Entry 4RKG (X-ray diffraction, 2.50 A resolution); this record covers chains B and I of the 4 polymer chains in the assembly.

[Chain B]
Protein: E3 ubiquitin-protein ligase msl-2
From: Drosophila melanogaster
Notes: EC 6.3.2.-; fragment: CXC domain
UniProt: P50534 (MSL2_DROME); residues 520-570 here = UniProt positions 520-570
Chain sequence (52 residues; each row starts with the number of its first residue):
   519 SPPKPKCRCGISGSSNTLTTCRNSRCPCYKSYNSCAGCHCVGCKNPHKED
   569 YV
Not modelled in the structure: 519-521, 568-570
Sequence notes: expression tag (519); engineered mutation Gly560 (Cys in P50534)
UniProt features mapped onto this chain:
  - binding site (Zn(2+)): Cys525, Cys527, Cys539, Cys544, Cys546, Cys553, Cys556, Cys558, Cys561
  - mutagenesis: Arg526 (R526A: Reduced DNA-binding. Abolished DNA-binding; when associated with A-543), Asn534 (N534A: Reduced DNA-binding), Thr537 (T537D: Reduced DNA-binding), Arg543 (R543A: Abolished DNA-binding. Abolished DNA-binding; when associated with A-526)
Bound ions: Zn2+ site 1: Cys525, Cys527, Cys539, Cys544; Zn2+ site 2: Cys525, Cys546, Cys553, Cys556; Zn2+ site 3: Cys539, Cys553, Cys558, Cys561
Reported in the primary citation:
  - binding site for the 12-nt DNA strand (chain I): Arg526
  - mutagenesis - R526A, N534A, R543A: decreased localization
  - mutagenesis - R543A: abolished binding to DNA
  - mutagenesis - R526A, N534A (3.1-fold), T537D (12.5-fold): decreased binding to DNA

[Chain I]
Molecule: 12-nt DNA strand
Sequence (12 nucleotides; each row starts with the number of its first residue):
     1 GCGCGCGCGCGC

[Chain B / chain I interface]
Pairs across the interface (11):
  Cys525(B) with DC10(I), phosphate contact
  Arg526(B) with DC10(I), hydrogen bond to the phosphate; DG11(I), hydrogen bond to the base; DC12(I), base contact
  Cys527(B) with DG9(I), phosphate contact
  Gly528(B) with DG9(I), hydrogen bond to the phosphate
  Ser533(B) with DC8(I), phosphate contact
  Asn534(B) with DC8(I), hydrogen bond to the phosphate
  Arg543(B) with DG7(I), base contact; DG9(I), sugar contact
  Pro545(B) with DC10(I), phosphate contact
Interface residues without a listed pair, chain B (11 interface residues in all): Lys524, Ser532, Thr537

[Summary]
11 residues of chain B and 6 residues of chain I are in contact, with 4 hydrogen bonds. Polar contacts include
Arg526(B)-DG11(I), Arg526(B)-DC10(I) and Gly528(B)-DG9(I). The paper reports a binding site for the 12-nt DNA
strand (chain I) at Arg526(B); R526A, N534A and R543A of chain B reduce localization.
Chain B is E3 ubiquitin-protein ligase msl-2 (Drosophila melanogaster) and chain I is a 12-nt DNA strand; the
structure, Structure of the MSL2 CXC domain bound with a non-specific (GC)6 DNA, was determined by X-ray
diffraction together with 4RKH from the same study.
